Entry 6YMX (electron microscopy, 3.17 A resolution); this record covers chains C and G of the 32 polymer chains in the assembly.

[Chain C]
Name: Cytochrome b
Source organism: Saccharomyces cerevisiae (strain ATCC 204508 / S288c)
Notes: EC 7.1.1.8
UniProt: P00163 (CYB_YEAST); residue numbers follow UniProt; this construct covers 1-385
Sequence (385 residues; numbered 1 to 385; the number before each row is that of its first residue):
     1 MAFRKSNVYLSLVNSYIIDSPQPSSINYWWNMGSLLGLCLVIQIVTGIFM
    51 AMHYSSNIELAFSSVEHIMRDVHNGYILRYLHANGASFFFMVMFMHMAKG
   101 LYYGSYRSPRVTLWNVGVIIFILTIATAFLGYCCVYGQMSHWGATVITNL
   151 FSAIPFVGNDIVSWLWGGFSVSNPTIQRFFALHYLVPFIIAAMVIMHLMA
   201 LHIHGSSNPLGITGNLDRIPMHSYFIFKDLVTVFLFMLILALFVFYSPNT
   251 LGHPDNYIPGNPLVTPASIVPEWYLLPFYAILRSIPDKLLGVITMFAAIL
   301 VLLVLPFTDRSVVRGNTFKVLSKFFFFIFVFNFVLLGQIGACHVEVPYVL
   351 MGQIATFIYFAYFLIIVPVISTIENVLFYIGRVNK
Bound ions: heme Fe site 1: His82, His183; heme Fe site 2: His96, His197
Small-molecule neighbours:
  - phosphatidic acid (6PH; (1R)-2-(phosphonooxy)-1-[(tridecanoyloxy)methyl]ethyl pentadecanoate): Ser34, Gly37, Leu38, Val41, His222, Ser223, Ile226, Phe227, Asp229, Leu230, Val233, Phe234
  - phosphatidic acid (7PH; (1R)-2-(dodecanoyloxy)-1-[(phosphonooxy)methyl]ethyl tetradecanoate): Ile42, Ile77, Leu81, Met237, Leu240, Ala241, Phe245
  - 3-sn-phosphatidylethanolamine (8PE; (2R)-3-{[(S)-(2-aminoethoxy)(hydroxy)phosphoryl]oxy}-2-(tetradecanoyloxy)propyl octadecanoate): Asn27, Trp29, Met91, Phe94, Met95, Met97, Ala98, Lys99, Tyr102, Tyr103, Phe121, Phe278, Leu302, Thr317, Lys323, Phe326, Phe327, Phe329, Val330, Phe331, Phe333, Val334, Tyr359
  - 3-sn-phosphatidylethanolamine (9PE; (1R)-2-{[(S)-(2-aminoethoxy)(hydroxy)phosphoryl]oxy}-1-[(heptanoyloxy)methyl]ethyl octadecanoate), molecule 1: Phe3, Ser6, Asn7, Tyr9, Leu10, Leu12, Val13, Ile195
  - 3-sn-phosphatidylethanolamine (9PE), molecule 2: Val111, Thr112, Asn115, Val116, Ile119, Ala192, Met193, Ile195, Met196, Met199
  - cardiolipin (CN5; (5S,11R)-5,8,11-trihydroxy-5,11-dioxido-17-oxo-4,6,10,12,16-pentaoxa-5,11-diphosphaoctadec-1-yl pentadecanoate): Leu12, Tyr16, Ile195, Leu198, Met199
  - heme (HEM), molecule 1: Trp30, Gly33, Ser34, Leu36, Gly37, Leu40, Phe89, Met93, His96, Met97, Lys99, Ser105, Leu113, Trp114, Gly117, Val118, Ile120, Phe121, Ile190, Val194, His197, Leu198, Leu201, Ser206, Ser207
  - heme (HEM), molecule 2: Leu40, Gln43, Ile44, Gly47, Ile48, Met50, Ala51, Tyr54, Val65, Arg79, His82, Ala83, Ala86, Phe89, Thr127, Ala128, Gly131, Tyr132, Val135, Phe180, His183, Tyr184, Pro187, Ile190, Asn256, Glu272, Tyr274
  - UQ6 (5-(3,7,11,15,19,23-hexamethyl-tetracosa-2,6,10,14,18,22-hexaenyl)-2,3-dimethoxy-6-methyl-benzene-1,4-diol), molecule 1: Tyr16, Ile17, Gly33, Ser34, Gly37, Leu40, Val41, Ile44, Val45, Ile48, Phe49, Ala191, Val194, Ile195, Leu198, Leu201, Met221, Asp229
  - UQ6, molecule 2: Trp164, Leu182, Leu185, Ile189

[Chain G]
Name: Cytochrome b-c1 complex subunit 7, mitochondrial
Source organism: Saccharomyces cerevisiae (strain ATCC 204508 / S288c)
UniProt: P00128 (QCR7_YEAST); residues 2-127 here = UniProt positions 2-127
Sequence (126 residues; row label = number of the first residue in the row):
     2 PQSFTSIARIGDYILKSPVLSKLCVPVANQFINLAGYKKLGLKFDDLIAE
    52 ENPIMQTALRRLPEDESYARAYRIIRAHQTELTHHLLPRNEWIKAQEDVP
   102 YLLPYILEAEAAAKEKDELDNIEVSK

[Interface between chain C and chain G]
Contacting residue pairs - 69 pairs, chain C then chain G:
  Ser24(C) - His79(G)
  Ser24(C) - Leu83(G)
  Ser25(C) - His79(G)
  Ser25(C) - Glu82(G)
  Arg107(C) - Pro2(G)
  Pro109(C) - Glu52(G)
  Asn208(C) - His79(G)  hydrogen bond
  Pro209(C) - Glu82(G)
  Leu210(C) - Ala78(G)
  Leu210(C) - His79(G)
  Leu210(C) - Glu82(G)
  Gly211(C) - Leu48(G)
  Ile212(C) - Asp47(G)
  Ile212(C) - Leu48(G)  hydrophobic
  Ile212(C) - Ile75(G)  hydrophobic
  Ile212(C) - His79(G)
  Thr213(C) - Glu51(G)
  Thr213(C) - Ile75(G)
  Thr213(C) - His79(G)
  Gly214(C) - His79(G)
  Asn215(C) - Glu51(G)
  Leu216(C) - Ala72(G)
  Leu216(C) - Ile75(G)  hydrophobic
  Leu216(C) - Ile76(G)  hydrophobic
  Arg310(C) - Pro2(G)  hydrogen bond (side chain-backbone)
  Arg310(C) - Gln3(G)
  Ser311(C) - Pro2(G)
  Val312(C) - Gln3(G)
  Val312(C) - Phe5(G)  hydrophobic
  Val312(C) - Ile49(G)
  Val312(C) - Ala50(G)  hydrogen bond (backbone-backbone)
  Val313(C) - Phe45(G)  hydrophobic
  Val313(C) - Leu48(G)
  Arg314(C) - Ala50(G)
  Arg314(C) - Glu52(G)  salt bridge
  Phe318(C) - Ala36(G)
  Phe318(C) - Gly37(G)
  Phe318(C) - Leu48(G)  hydrophobic
  Val320(C) - Phe32(G)
  Val320(C) - Leu35(G)  hydrophobic
  Thr372(C) - Gln3(G)
  Glu374(C) - Phe32(G)
  Asn375(C) - Gln3(G)
  Asn375(C) - Ile8(G)
  Val376(C) - Ile15(G)  hydrophobic
  Leu377(C) - Ala29(G)  hydrophobic
  Leu377(C) - Phe32(G)  hydrophobic
  Phe378(C) - Phe32(G)  hydrophobic
  Phe378(C) - Ile33(G)  hydrophobic
  Phe378(C) - Phe45(G)  hydrophobic
  Tyr379(C) - Ile8(G)  hydrophobic
  Tyr379(C) - Ala9(G)
  Tyr379(C) - Gly12(G)
  Tyr379(C) - Asp13(G)  hydrogen bond
  Tyr379(C) - Leu104(G)  hydrophobic
  Ile380(C) - Gly12(G)
  Ile380(C) - Ile15(G)  hydrophobic
  Ile380(C) - Cys25(G)
  Ile380(C) - Val26(G)
  Ile380(C) - Ala29(G)  hydrophobic
  Gly381(C) - Ala29(G)
  Gly381(C) - Asn30(G)  hydrogen bond (backbone-side chain)
  Arg382(C) - Phe45(G)
  Arg382(C) - Asp46(G)  salt bridge
  Arg382(C) - Pro101(G)
  Val383(C) - Leu16(G)
  Val383(C) - Pro101(G)  hydrophobic
  Lys385(C) - Asp13(G)  salt bridge
  Lys385(C) - Leu16(G)
Other interface residues (no listed pair), chain C (37 interface residues in all): Asn27, Ser108, Asp217, Asp309, Leu321
Other interface residues (no listed pair), chain G (42 interface residues in all): Ile11, Tyr38, Leu41, Arg71, His85, Asp99, Val100

[Summary]
Chain C and chain G form an interface of 37 and 42 residues respectively, with 5 hydrogen bonds and 3 salt
bridges. Among the polar pairs are Arg314(C)-Glu52(G), Arg382(C)-Asp46(G) and Lys385(C)-Asp13(G). Chain C
binds phosphatidic acid, heme, 3 copies of 3-sn-phosphatidylethanolamine, cardiolipin and compound UQ6.
Chain C is Cytochrome b and chain G is Cytochrome b-c1 complex subunit 7, mitochondrial, both from
Saccharomyces cerevisiae (strain ATCC 204508 / S288c); the structure, CIII2/CIV respiratory supercomplex from
Saccharomyces cerevisiae, was determined by electron microscopy together with 6YMY from the same study.
